Entry 1D3G (X-ray diffraction, 1.60 A resolution); this record covers chain A.

[Chain A]
Name: Dihydroorotate dehydrogenase
Source organism: Homo sapiens
Notes: EC 1.3.3.1
UniProtKB: Q02127 (PYRD_HUMAN); residues 30-396 here = UniProt positions 30-396
Chain sequence (367 residues; numbered 30 to 396; the number before each row is that of its first residue):
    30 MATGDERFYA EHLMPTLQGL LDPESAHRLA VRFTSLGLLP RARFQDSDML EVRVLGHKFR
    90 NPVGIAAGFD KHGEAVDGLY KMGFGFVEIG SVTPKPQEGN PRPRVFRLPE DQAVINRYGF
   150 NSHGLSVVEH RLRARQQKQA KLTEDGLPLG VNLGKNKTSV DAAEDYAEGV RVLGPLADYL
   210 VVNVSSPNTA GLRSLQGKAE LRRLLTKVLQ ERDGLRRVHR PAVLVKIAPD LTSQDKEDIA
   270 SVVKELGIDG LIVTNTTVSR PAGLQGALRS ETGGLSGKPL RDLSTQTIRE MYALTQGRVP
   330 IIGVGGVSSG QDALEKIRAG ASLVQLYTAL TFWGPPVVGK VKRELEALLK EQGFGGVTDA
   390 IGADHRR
Unresolved in the structure: 70-72, 222-225
Curated features (UniProtKB/Swiss-Prot):
  - active site: Ser214 (Nucleophile)
  - binding site (FMN): Gly334
Small-molecule neighbours:
  - brequinar analog (BRE; 2-biphenyl-4-yl-6-fluoro-3-methyl-quinoline-4-carboxylic acid): Tyr38, Met43, Leu46, Gln47, Asp51, Pro52, Ala55, His56, Ala59, Phe62, Thr63, Leu67, Leu68, Pro69, Phe98, Met111, Val134, Arg136, Val143, Tyr356, Leu359, Thr360, Pro364
  - FMN (flavin mononucleotide): Ala95, Ala96, Gly97, Lys100, Gly119, Ser120, Asn145, Tyr147, Phe149, Asn181, Asn212, Lys255, Thr283, Asn284, Thr285, Ser305, Gly306, Leu309, Val333, Gly334, Gly335, Val336, Leu355, Tyr356, Thr357
  - orotic acid (ORO): Lys100, Asn145, Arg146, Tyr147, Gly148, Phe149, Asn212, Ser215, Pro216, Asn217, Asn284, Thr285
From the paper describing this entry:
  - binding site for brequinar analog: Met43, Gln47, His56, Ala59, Leu68, Val134, Arg136, Thr360, Pro364
  - mutagenesis - H56A (100-fold): decreased binding to brequinar (citing earlier work)
  - specificity-determining residues: Val134 (proposed by the authors, not directly observed)
  - specificity-determining residues: Arg136, Tyr356 (by similarity / conservation)
  - catalytic residues: Ser215 (proposed by the authors, not directly observed)
  - binding site for orotic acid: Lys100, Asn212 to Gly226, Thr285
  - contacts within the chain: Phe149-Ser215 (water-mediated contact), Ser215-Thr218 (water-mediated contact)
  - binding site for flavin mononucleotide: Lys255 (proposed by the authors, not directly observed)
  - binding site for flavin mononucleotide: Lys100, Gly119, Asn145, Tyr147, Gly306, Gly335, Tyr356
  - conformationally variable residues (loop rearrangement, order/disorder transition): Arg70 to Arg72, Asn212 to Gly226

[In short]
Bound to chain A: brequinar analog, flavin mononucleotide and orotic acid. Curated annotation (UniProt) lists
active-site residue Ser214 and FMN-binding residue Gly334. The paper reports the catalytic residue Ser215;
H56A reduces binding to brequinar.
Chain A is Dihydroorotate dehydrogenase (Homo sapiens); the structure, Human dihydroorotate dehydrogenase
complexed with brequinar analog, was determined by X-ray diffraction (same publication as 1D3H).
